Entry 7LN5 (electron microscopy, 3.09 A resolution); this record covers chains E and G of the 7 polymer chains in the assembly.

# Chain E
Name: Transitional endoplasmic reticulum ATPase
Organism: Homo sapiens
Notes: EC 3.6.4.6
UniProt: P55072 (TERA_HUMAN); residue numbers follow UniProt; this construct covers 1-806
Sequence (806 residues; each row starts with the number of its first residue):
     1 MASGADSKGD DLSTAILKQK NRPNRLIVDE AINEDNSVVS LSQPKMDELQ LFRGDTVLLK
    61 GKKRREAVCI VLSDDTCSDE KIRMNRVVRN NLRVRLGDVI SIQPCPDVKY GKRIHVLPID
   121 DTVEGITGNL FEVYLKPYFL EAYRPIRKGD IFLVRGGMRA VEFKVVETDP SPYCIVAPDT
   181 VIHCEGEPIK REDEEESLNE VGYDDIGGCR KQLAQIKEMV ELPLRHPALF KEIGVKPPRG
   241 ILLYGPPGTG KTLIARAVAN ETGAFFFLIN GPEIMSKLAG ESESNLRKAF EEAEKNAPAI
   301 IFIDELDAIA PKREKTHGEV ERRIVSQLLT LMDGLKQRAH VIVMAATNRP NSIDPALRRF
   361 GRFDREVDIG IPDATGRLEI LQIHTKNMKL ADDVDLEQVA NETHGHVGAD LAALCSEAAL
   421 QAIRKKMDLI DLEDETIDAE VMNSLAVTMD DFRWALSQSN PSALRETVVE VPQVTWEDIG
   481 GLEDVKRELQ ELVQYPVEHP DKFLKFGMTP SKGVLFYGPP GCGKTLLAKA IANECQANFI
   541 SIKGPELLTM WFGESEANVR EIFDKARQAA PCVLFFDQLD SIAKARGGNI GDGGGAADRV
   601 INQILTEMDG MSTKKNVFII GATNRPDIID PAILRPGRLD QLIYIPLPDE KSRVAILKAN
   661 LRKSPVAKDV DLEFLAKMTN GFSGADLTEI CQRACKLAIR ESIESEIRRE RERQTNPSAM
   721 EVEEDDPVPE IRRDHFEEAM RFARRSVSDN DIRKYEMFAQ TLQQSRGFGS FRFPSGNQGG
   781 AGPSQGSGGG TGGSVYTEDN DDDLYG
Disordered / not traced: 1-11, 715-726, 767-806
Construct notes: engineered mutation Glu232 (Ala in P55072), Gln578 (Glu in P55072)
Metal / ion sites: Mg2+ site 1: Thr252 (together with ATP); Mg2+ site 2: Thr525 (together with ATP)
Small-molecule neighbours:
  - ATP (adenosine-5'-triphosphate), molecule 1: Asp205, Ile206, Gly207, Cys209, Pro246, Pro247, Gly248, Thr249, Gly250, Lys251, Thr252, Leu253, Arg256, Glu305, Asn348, Ile380, His384, Val407, Gly408, Ala409
  - ATP, molecule 2: Asp478, Ile479, Gly480, Leu482, Pro519, Pro520, Gly521, Cys522, Gly523, Lys524, Thr525, Leu526, Gln578, Asn624, Ile656, Asn660, Gly684, Ala685, Thr688
Curated features (UniProtKB/Swiss-Prot):
  - region: Thr797 to Gly806 (Interaction with UBXN6)
  - motif: Asp802 to Gly806 (PIM motif)
  - binding site (ATP): Pro247 to Leu253, Asn348, His384, Gly521 to Leu526
  - modified residue: Ala2 (N-acetylalanine), Ser3 (Phosphoserine), Ser7 (Phosphoserine), Ser13 (Phosphoserine), Ser37 (Phosphoserine), Lys315 (N6,N6,N6-trimethyllysine), Thr436 (Phosphothreonine), Ser462 (Phosphoserine), Lys502 (N6-acetyllysine), Lys505 (N6-acetyllysine), Lys668 (N6-acetyllysine), Ser702 (Phosphoserine), Lys754 (N6-acetyllysine), Ser770 (Phosphoserine), Ser775 (Phosphoserine), Ser787 (Phosphoserine), Tyr805 (Phosphotyrosine)
  - cross-link (Glycyl lysine isopeptide (Lys-Gly)): Lys8 (interchain with G-Cter in SUMO2), Lys18 (interchain with G-Cter in SUMO2)
  - natural variant: Arg95 (R95G: In IBMPFD1), Gly97 (G97E: In CMT2Y), Ile126 (I126F: In IBMPFD1; uncertain significance), Arg155 (R155C: In IBMPFD1; R155H: In FTDALS6 and IBMPFD1; R155L: In IBMPFD1; R155P: In IBMPFD1; R155S: In IBMPFD1), Arg159 (R159G: In FTDALS6; R159H: In IBMPFD1), Ala160 (A160T: In IBMPFD1; uncertain significance), Glu185 (E185K: In CMT2Y), Arg191 (R191Q: In FTDALS6 and IBMPFD1), Leu198 (L198W: In IBMPFD1), Glu232 (A232E: In IBMPFD1; this construct carries the variant), Ile254 (I254F: In IBMPFD1; uncertain significance), Ile369 (I369T: In IBMPFD1; uncertain significance), 2 further natural variant entries in UniProt
  - mutagenesis: Phe52 to Asp55 (Abolishes interaction with NPLOC4; when associated with A-110), Arg53 (R53A: Minor effect on affinity for ATP and ADP), Arg86 (R86A: Strongly increased affinity for ATP. Strongly reduced affinity for ADP), Tyr110 (Y110A: Abolishes interaction with NPLOC4; when associated with 52-A--A-55), Arg113 to His115 (Severely reduced binding to DERL1), Phe131 (F131R: Severely reduced binding to DERL1), Leu140 (L140D: Severely reduced binding to DERL1), Asp179 (D179R: No effect on binding to DERL1), His183 (H183W: Severely reduced binding to DERL1), Lys251 (K251Q: Impairs ERAD degradation of HMGCR and does not inhibit interaction with RHBDD1; when associated with Q-524), Glu305 (E305Q: Defect in ubiquitin-dependent protein degradation by the proteasome; when associated with Q-578), Lys312 (K312A: Does not affect methylation by VCPKMT), 7 further mutagenesis entries in UniProt
From the paper describing this entry:
  - binding site for ATP: Arg256, Asp333, Arg362, Asp609, Arg638
  - mutagenesis - W551A/F552A, R599A: abolished catalytic activity
  - mutagenesis - I590A/D592A: unchanged catalytic activity
  - disease-associated variants - A232E: increased catalytic activity (citing earlier work)
  - mutagenesis - E578Q: decreased catalytic activity (citing earlier work)
  - mutagenesis - L464A: decreased catalytic activity

# Chain G
Name: polyubiquitinated Ub-Eos
Organism: Mus musculus
Sequence (22 residues; numbered 1 to 22; the number before each row is that of its first residue; X marks 22 residues of unknown identity (built as UNK)):
     1 XXXXXXXXXX XXXXXXXXXX XX

# Chain E / chain G interface
Chain E residues in contact with chain G, 9 residues: Leu278, Ala279, Met550, Trp551, Phe552, Gly591, Asp592, Gly593, Gly594

# In short
Chain E and chain G make no direct contact in this assembly. Chain E binds ATP. From the paper: a binding site
for ATP at Arg256(E), Asp333(E) and Arg362(E) among others; W551A/F552A and R599A of chain E abolish catalytic
activity; 6 substitutions were tested in all.
Chain E is Transitional endoplasmic reticulum ATPase (Homo sapiens) and chain G is polyubiquitinated Ub-Eos
(Mus musculus); the structure, Cryo-EM structure of human p97 in complex with Npl4/Ufd1 and polyubiquitinated
Ub-Eos (CHAPSO, Class 1, Close ..., was determined by electron microscopy together with 7LMZ, 7LN0, 7LN1,
7LN2, 7LN3, 7LN4 and 7LN6 from the same study.
